8UW1 - chains E and I of the 11 polymer chains in the assembly; structure by electron microscopy, 2.88 A resolution.

[Chain E]
Protein: Histone H3.2
From: Xenopus laevis
Reference sequence: P84233 (H32_XENLA); residues 0-135 here correspond to UniProt positions 1-136 (UniProt number = residue number + 1)
Amino-acid sequence (136 residues; row label = number of the first residue in the row; numbering starts at 0):
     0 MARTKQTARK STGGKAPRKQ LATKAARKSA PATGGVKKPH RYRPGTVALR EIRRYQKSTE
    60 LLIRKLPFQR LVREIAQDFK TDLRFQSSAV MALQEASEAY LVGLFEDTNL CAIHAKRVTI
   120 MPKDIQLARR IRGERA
Disordered / not traced: 0-44
Swiss-Prot annotation at these positions:
  - modified residue: Arg2 (Asymmetric dimethylarginine), Thr3 (Phosphothreonine), Lys4 (Allysine), Gln5 (5-glutamyl dopamine), Thr6 (Phosphothreonine), Arg8 (Citrulline), Lys9 (N6,N6,N6-trimethyllysine), Ser10 (ADP-ribosylserine), Thr11 (Phosphothreonine), Lys14 (N6-(2-hydroxyisobutyryl)lysine), Arg17 (Asymmetric dimethylarginine), Lys18 (N6-(2-hydroxyisobutyryl)lysine), Lys23 (N6-(2-hydroxyisobutyryl)lysine), Arg26 (Citrulline), Lys27 (N6,N6,N6-trimethyllysine), Ser28 (ADP-ribosylserine), Lys36 (N6,N6,N6-trimethyllysine), Lys37 (N6-methyllysine), Tyr41 (Phosphotyrosine), Lys56 (N6,N6,N6-trimethyllysine) and 8 more in UniProt
  - lipidation: Cys110 (S-palmitoyl cysteine)

[Chain I]
Molecule: 146-nt DNA strand
From: Escherichia coli 'BL21-Gold(DE3)pLysS AG'
Sequence (146 nucleotides; row label = number of the first residue in the row):
     2 TCGAGAATCC CGGTGCCGAG GCCGCTCAAT TGGTCGTAGA CAGCTCTAGC ACCGCTTAAA
    62 CGCACGTACG GATTCTCCCC CGCGTTTTAA CCGCCAAGGG GATTACTCCC TAGTCTCCAG
   122 GCACGTGTCA GATATATACA TCCGAT

[Interface between chain E and chain I]
Residue-residue contacts - 13 pairs, chain E then chain I:
  Thr45(E) with DC144(I), hydrogen bond to the phosphate
  Arg63(E) with DA60(I), hydrogen bond to the phosphate; DA61(I), salt bridge to the phosphate
  Arg72(E) with DC51(I), salt bridge to the phosphate
  Arg83(E) with DG50(I), phosphate contact; DC51(I), phosphate contact
  Phe84(E) with DG50(I), sugar contact; DC51(I), hydrogen bond to the phosphate
  Gln85(E) with DG50(I), phosphate contact
  Arg116(E) with DG71(I), phosphate contact; DG72(I), phosphate contact
  Val117(E) with DG71(I), hydrogen bond to the phosphate
  Thr118(E) with DG71(I), hydrogen bond to the phosphate
Other interface residues (no listed pair), chain E (12 interface residues in all): Leu82, Ser86, Met120
Other interface residues (no listed pair), chain I (8 interface residues in all): DC70

[Summary]
12 residues of chain E face 8 of chain I across their interface, with 5 hydrogen bonds and 2 salt bridges.
Polar contacts include Thr45(E)-DC144(I), Arg63(E)-DA60(I) and Phe84(E)-DC51(I).
Here chain E is Histone H3.2 (Xenopus laevis) and chain I is a 146-nt DNA strand (Escherichia coli
'BL21-Gold(DE3)pLysS AG'). Entry 8UW1 (Cryo-EM structure of DNMT3A1 UDR in complex with H2AK119Ub-nucleosome)
was determined by electron microscopy.
